9QAJ - chains G and I of the 14 polymer chains in the assembly; structure by electron microscopy, 2.95 A resolution.

[Chain G]
Molecule: Histone H2A
Source organism: Xenopus laevis
UniProt: Q6AZJ8 (Q6AZJ8_XENLA); residues 1-119 here correspond to UniProt positions 2-120 (UniProt number = residue number + 1)
Chain sequence (119 residues; row label = number of the first residue in the row):
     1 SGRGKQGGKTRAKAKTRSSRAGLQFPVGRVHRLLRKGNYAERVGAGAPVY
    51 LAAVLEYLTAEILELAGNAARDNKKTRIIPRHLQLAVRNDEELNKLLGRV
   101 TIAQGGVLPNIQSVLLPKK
Not modelled in the structure: 1-13, 119

[Chain I]
Molecule: 601 DNA
Source organism: Homo sapiens
Sequence (145 nucleotides; each row starts with the number of its first residue; numbers below 1 keep their minus sign (DA-72 is residue -72)):
   -72 ATCGATGTATATATCTGACACGTGCCTGGAGACTAGGGAGTAATCCCCTT
   -22 GGCGGTTAAAACGCGGGGGACAGCGCGTACGTGCGTTTAAGCGGTGCTAG
    28 AGCTGTCTACGACCAATTGAGCGGCCTCGGCACCGGGATTCTGAT

[Chain G / chain I interface]
Contacting residue pairs (13):
  Arg29(G) - DC49(I)  salt bridge to the phosphate
  Arg42(G) - DG38(I)  hydrogen bond to the sugar
  Arg42(G) - DA39(I)  phosphate contact
  Val43(G) - DG38(I)  sugar contact
  Val43(G) - DA39(I)  hydrogen bond to the phosphate
  Gly44(G) - DG38(I)  phosphate contact
  Ala45(G) - DG38(I)  phosphate contact
  Lys75(G) - DC58(I)  phosphate contact
  Lys75(G) - DA59(I)  salt bridge to the phosphate
  Thr76(G) - DG57(I)  phosphate contact
  Thr76(G) - DC58(I)  hydrogen bond to the phosphate
  Arg77(G) - DG57(I)  sugar contact
  Arg77(G) - DC58(I)  hydrogen bond to the phosphate
Other interface residues (no listed pair), chain G (10 interface residues in all): His31, Arg35
Other interface residues (no listed pair), chain I (7 interface residues in all): DG48

[In short]
The interface between chain G and chain I involves 10 residues on one side and 7 on the other; the contacts
include 4 hydrogen bonds and 2 salt bridges. Among the polar pairs are Arg42(G)-DG38(I), Val43(G)-DA39(I) and
Thr76(G)-DC58(I).
Here chain G is Histone H2A (Xenopus laevis) and chain I is 601 DNA (Homo sapiens). Entry 9QAJ (Structure of
the nucleosome-bound human BCL7A) was determined by electron microscopy.
